Entry 8GSV (X-ray diffraction, 2.20 A resolution); this record covers chains G and S of the 24 polymer chains in the assembly.

# Chain G (and S)
Molecule: Bcl-2 homologous antagonist/killer
Organism: Homo sapiens
Notes: chain S of this document is another copy of the same molecule, construct and numbering; everything in this record applies to it too
UniProt: Q16611 (BAK_HUMAN); residue numbers follow UniProt; this construct covers 23-185
Chain sequence (166 residues; each row starts with the number of its first residue):
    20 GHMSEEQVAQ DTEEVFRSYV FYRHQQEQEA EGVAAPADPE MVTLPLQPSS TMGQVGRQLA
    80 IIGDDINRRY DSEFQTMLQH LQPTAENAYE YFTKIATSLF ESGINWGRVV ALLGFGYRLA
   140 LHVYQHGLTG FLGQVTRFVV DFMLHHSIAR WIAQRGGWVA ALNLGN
Unresolved in the structure: 20-21, 49-55, 183-185
Sequence notes: expression tag (20-22); engineered mutation Ser-166 (Cys in Q16611)
Curated features (UniProtKB/Swiss-Prot):
  - motif: Val-74 to Arg-88 (BH3), Ser-117 to Tyr-136 (BH1), Arg-169 to Gly-184 (BH2)
  - binding site (Zn(2+)): Asp-160, His-164
  - mutagenesis: His-164 (H164A: Strongly reduced zinc binding and homodimerization)

# Chain G / chain S interface
Pairs across the interface (7):
  Asp-83(G) / Glu-25(S)
  Asp-84(G) / Glu-24(S)  hydrogen bond (side chain-backbone)
  Asp-84(G) / Glu-25(S)  hydrogen bond (side chain-backbone)
  Asp-84(G) / Leu-163(S)
  Arg-88(G) / Leu-163(S)
  Arg-88(G) / His-164(S)
  Arg-88(G) / Arg-169(S)
Interface residues without a listed pair, chain G (4 interface residues in all): Arg-87
Interface residues without a listed pair, chain S (6 interface residues in all): Ser-23

# In short
The interface between chain G and chain S involves 4 residues on one side and 6 on the other, with 2 hydrogen
bonds. Among the polar pairs are Asp-84(G)/Glu-24(S) and Asp-84(G)/Glu-25(S). From UniProt: Zn2+-binding
residues Asp-160(G) and His-164(G) and one mutagenesis site on chain G.
Both chains are Bcl-2 homologous antagonist/killer (Homo sapiens). Entry 8GSV (Crystal structure of human BAK
in complex with the Pxt1 BH3 domain) was determined by X-ray diffraction.
